PDB entry 8D3P | electron microscopy, 4.26 A resolution (low resolution: residue-level contacts below are approximate; hydrogen-bond / salt-bridge calls are withheld) | chains E and I of the 11 polymer chains in the assembly

Chain E:
Name: CRISPR-associated endonuclease Cas2
Source organism: Alkalihalobacillus halodurans C-125
Notes: EC 3.1.-.-
UniProt: Q9KFX8 (CAS2_ALKHC); residues 1-96 here = UniProt positions 1-96
Chain sequence (100 residues; numbered -3 to 96; the number before each row is that of its first residue; numbers below 1 keep their minus sign (Gly-3 is residue -3)):
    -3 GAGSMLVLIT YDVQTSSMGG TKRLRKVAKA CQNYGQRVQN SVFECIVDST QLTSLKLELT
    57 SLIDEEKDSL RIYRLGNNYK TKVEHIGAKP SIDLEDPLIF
Construct notes: expression tag (-3 to 0)
UniProt features mapped onto this chain:
  - binding site (Mg(2+)): Asp8
  - mutagenesis: Asp8 (D8N: Loss of dsDNase activity)
What the authors report for this chain:
  - mutagenesis - T46A/T49A/L53A/T56A/S57A: unchanged catalytic activity

Chain I:
Name: CRISPR-associated exonuclease Cas4
Source organism: Alkalihalobacillus halodurans C-125
Notes: EC 3.1.12.1
UniProt: A0A4Y7WTW2 (A0A4Y7WTW2_ALKHA); residue numbers follow UniProt; this construct covers 3-219
Chain sequence (218 residues; row label = number of the first residue in the row):
     2 ASNEEDRYLM LSGLQHFQFC KRQWALIHIE QQWEENVRTI EGQHLHKKAD QPFMKEKRGS
    62 KLTVRAMPIQ SKNLQISGIC DVVEFVQDSE GIELSGVSGS YKAFPVEYKR GKPKKGDEDI
   122 VQLVAQAMCL EEMLVCRIDK GYLFYNEIKH RVEVPITDAL RDKVVQMAKE MHHYYENRHT
   182 PKVKTGPFCN NCSLQSICLP KLMNKRSVKR YIEGRLSE
Construct notes: expression tag (2); conflict Met11 (Leu in A0A4Y7WTW2), Ser101 (Cys in A0A4Y7WTW2)
Metal / ion sites: 4Fe-4S cluster Fe: Cys21, Cys199; Mn2+: Asp82, Glu108 (shared with 1 residue of chain H)
Residues lining bound ligands: 4Fe-4S cluster (SF4): Cys21, Lys22, Arg23, Gln24, Thr186, Cys190, Cys193, Leu195, Cys199, Pro201
What the authors report for this chain:
  - binding site for HSI strand 2- integrated prespacer strand plus repeat: Arg211
  - mutagenesis - K206A/R207A/K210A/R211A: unchanged catalytic activity on HSI substrate
  - binding site for HSI strand 3 bottom strand leader-repeat: Arg207
  - mutagenesis - Q44A, S194A: decreased catalytic activity
  - mutagenesis - Q16A, Q24A: abolished catalytic activity
  - specificity-determining residues: Gln16, Gln24

How chain E and chain I interact:
Residue-residue contacts (6; chain E residue first):
  Ser45(E) - Val38(I)
  Thr46(E) - Glu36(I)
  Thr46(E) - Asn37(I)
  Thr46(E) - Val38(I)
  Thr49(E) - Val38(I)
  Leu53(E) - His45(I)
Also at the interface, not in a pair above, chain E (5 interface residues in all): Ser50
Also at the interface, not in a pair above, chain I (6 interface residues in all): Ile41, Glu42

In short:
5 residues of chain E face 6 of chain I across their interface. Chain I binds 4Fe-4S cluster. From the paper:
a binding site for HSI strand 2- integrated prespacer strand plus repeat at Arg211(I); Q44A and S194A of chain
I reduce catalytic activity; 6 substitutions were tested in all.
Chain E is CRISPR-associated endonuclease Cas2 and chain I is CRISPR-associated exonuclease Cas4, both from
Alkalihalobacillus halodurans C-125; the structure, Type I-C Cas4-Cas1-Cas2 complex bound to half-site
integration intermediate (HSI), was determined by electron microscopy (same publication as 8D3L, 8D3M and
8D3Q).
